Entry 3RTQ (X-ray diffraction, 2.80 A resolution); this record covers chains A and C of the 4 polymer chains in the assembly.

== Chain A ==
Name: Antigen-presenting glycoprotein CD1d1
Organism: Mus musculus
Reference sequence: P11609 (CD1D1_MOUSE); residues 1-279 here correspond to UniProt positions 19-297 (UniProt number = residue number + 18)
Amino-acid sequence (285 residues; numbered 1 to 285; the number before each row is that of its first residue):
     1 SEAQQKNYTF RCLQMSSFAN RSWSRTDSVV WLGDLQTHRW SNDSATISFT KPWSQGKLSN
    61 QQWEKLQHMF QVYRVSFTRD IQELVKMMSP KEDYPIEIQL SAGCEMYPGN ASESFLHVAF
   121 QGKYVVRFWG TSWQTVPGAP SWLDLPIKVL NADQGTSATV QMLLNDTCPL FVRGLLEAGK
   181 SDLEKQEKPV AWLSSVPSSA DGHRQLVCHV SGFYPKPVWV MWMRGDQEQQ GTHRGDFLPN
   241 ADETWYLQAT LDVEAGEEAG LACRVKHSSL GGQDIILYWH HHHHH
Unresolved in the structure: 1-6, 199-203, 280-285
Differences from the reference sequence: expression tag (280-285)
Disulfide bonds: Cys104-Cys168, Cys208-Cys263
Covalently attached groups: N-acetylglucosamine (NAG) linked to Asn20, Asn42; glycan linked to Asn165
Small-molecule neighbours: H4S (N-[(2S,3S,4R)-3,4-dihydroxy-1-{[(1S,2S,3R,4R,5S)-2,3,4,5-tetrahydroxycyclohexyl]amino}octadecan-2-yl]hexacosanamide): Phe10, Cys12, Gln14, Ser28, Val30, His38, Trp40, Ile47, Trp63, Leu66, Met69, Phe70, Tyr73, Ser76, Phe77, Asp80, Ile81, Leu84, Val85, Ile98, Leu100, Ala102, Gly103, Leu116, Val118, Phe120, Val126, Trp133, Trp142, Leu143, Pro146, Leu150, Asp153, Gly155, Thr156, Thr159, Val160, Leu163, Leu164, Cys168, Phe171
Curated features (UniProtKB/Swiss-Prot):
  - binding site (a D-galactosylceramide): Asp80, Asp153 to Thr156
  - glycosylation (N-linked (GlcNAc...) asparagine): Asn7, Asn20, Asn42, Asn110, Asn165
From the paper describing this entry:
  - binding site for H4S: Thr156

== Chain C ==
Name: Valpha14 (mouse variable domain, human constant domain)
Organism: Mus musculus
Amino-acid sequence (209 residues; numbered -1 to 210; 3 numbers in that range are skipped by the numbering (no residue carries them; nothing is unmodelled there); the number before each row is that of its first residue; numbers below 1 keep their minus sign (Met-1 is residue -1)):
    -1 MKTQVEQSPQ SLVVRQGENC VLQCNYSVTP DNHLRWFKQD TGKGLVSLTV LVDQKDKTSN
    59 GR
    62 YSATLDKDAK HSTLHITATL LDDTATYICV VGDRGSALG
   103 RLHFGAGTQL IVIPDIQNPD PAVYQLRDSK SSDKSVCLFT DFDSQTNVSQ SKDSDVYITD
   163 KCVLDMRSMD FKSNSAVAWS NKSDFACANA FNNSIIPEDT FFPSPESS
Unresolved in the structure: -1 to 0, 207-210
Disulfide bonds: Cys22-Cys90, Cys139-Cys189
Small-molecule neighbours: H4S (N-[(2S,3S,4R)-3,4-dihydroxy-1-{[(1S,2S,3R,4R,5S)-2,3,4,5-tetrahydroxycyclohexyl]amino}octadecan-2-yl]hexacosanamide): Pro28, Asn30, Asp94, Arg95, Gly96
From the paper describing this entry:
  - binding site for H4S: Pro28, Asn30, Arg95, Gly96

== How chain A and chain C interact ==
Residue-residue contacts (16; chain A residue first):
  Val72(A) with Pro28(C), hydrophobic
  Ser76(A) with Pro28(C); Arg95(C), hydrogen bond (backbone-side chain)
  Arg79(A) with Asp94(C), salt bridge; Arg95(C); Leu99(C), hydrogen bond (side chain-backbone); Arg103(C)
  Asp80(A) with Arg95(C), salt bridge; Leu99(C)
  Glu83(A) with Leu99(C); Arg103(C), salt bridge
  Leu84(A) with Leu99(C), hydrophobic
  Val149(A) with Ser97(C); Leu99(C), hydrophobic
  Ala152(A) with Gly96(C)
  Asp153(A) with Gly96(C)
Also at the interface, not in a pair above, chain A (10 interface residues in all): Lys86
Also at the interface, not in a pair above, chain C (10 interface residues in all): Thr27, Asn30, Gly100
From the paper, about this interface:
  - residue pairs: Pro28(C)-Ser76(A), Asp94(C)-Arg79(A) (salt bridge), Arg95(C)-Asp80(A) (hydrogen bond), Arg95(C)-Arg79(A) (hydrogen bond), Arg95(C)-Ser76(A), Gly96(C)-Ala152(A), Gly96(C)-Asp153(A), Ser97(C)-Val149(A), Ser97(C)-Ala152(A), Leu99(C)-Arg79(A), Leu99(C)-Val149(A), Leu99(C)-Asp80(A), Leu99(C)-Glu83(A), Arg103(C)-Glu83(A) (salt bridge), Arg103(C)-Arg79(A)

== In short ==
The chain A/chain C interface involves 10 residues from each chain; the contacts include 2 hydrogen bonds and
3 salt bridges. Polar pairs include Arg79(A)-Asp94(C), Asp80(A)-Arg95(C) and Glu83(A)-Arg103(C). The authors
report contacts between Pro28(C) and Ser76(A), Arg95(C) and Ser76(A) and Gly96(C) and Ala152(A) among others;
salt bridges between Asp94(C) and Arg79(A) and Arg103(C) and Glu83(A); hydrogen bonds between Arg95(C) and
Asp80(A) and Arg95(C) and Arg79(A). The paper reports a binding site for H4S at Thr156(A) and Pro28(C) among
others.
Here chain A is Antigen-presenting glycoprotein CD1d1 and chain C is Valpha14 (mouse variable domain, human
constant domain), both from Mus musculus. Entry 3RTQ (Structure of the mouse CD1d-HS44-iNKT TCR complex) was
determined by X-ray diffraction.
